Entry 1OZF (X-ray diffraction, 2.30 A resolution); this record covers chains A and B.

Chain A (and B):
Protein: Acetolactate synthase, catabolic
Organism: Klebsiella pneumoniae
Notes: EC 4.1.3.18; chain B of this document is another copy of the same molecule, construct and numbering; everything in this record applies to it too
Reference sequence: P27696 (ILVB_KLEPN); numbering as in UniProt (aligned over 1-559)
Sequence (566 residues; numbered 1 to 566; the number before each row is that of its first residue):
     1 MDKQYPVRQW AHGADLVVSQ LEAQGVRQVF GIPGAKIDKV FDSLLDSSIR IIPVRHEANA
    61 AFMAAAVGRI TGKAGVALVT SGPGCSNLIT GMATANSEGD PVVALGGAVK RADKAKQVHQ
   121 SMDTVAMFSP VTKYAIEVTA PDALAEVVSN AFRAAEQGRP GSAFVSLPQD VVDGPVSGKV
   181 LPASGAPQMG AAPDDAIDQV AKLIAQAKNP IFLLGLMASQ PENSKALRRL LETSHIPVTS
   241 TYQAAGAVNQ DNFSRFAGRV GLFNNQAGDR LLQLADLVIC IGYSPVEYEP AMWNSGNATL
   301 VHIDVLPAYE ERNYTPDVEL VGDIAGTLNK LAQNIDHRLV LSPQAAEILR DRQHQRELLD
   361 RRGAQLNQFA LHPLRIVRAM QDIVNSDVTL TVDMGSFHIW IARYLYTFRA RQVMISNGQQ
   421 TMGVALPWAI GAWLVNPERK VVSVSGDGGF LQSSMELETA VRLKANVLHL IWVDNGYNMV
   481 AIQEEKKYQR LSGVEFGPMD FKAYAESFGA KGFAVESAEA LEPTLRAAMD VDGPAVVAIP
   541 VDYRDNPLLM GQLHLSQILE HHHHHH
Not modelled in the structure: 1-6, 184-186, 555-566 (chain B: 1-4, 118-120, 184-186, 362-363, 555-566)
Sequence notes: expression tag (560-566)
Ion coordination: Mg2+: Asp447, Asp474, Gly476 (together with thiamine diphosphate)
Residues lining bound ligands: thiamine diphosphate (TPP): Ile32, Pro33, Gly34, Glu57, Thr80, Pro83, Gly84, Asn87, Met394, Gly395, Ser396, Phe397, Gln420, Thr421, Met422, Gly446, Asp447, Gly448, Gly449, Gln452, Asp474, Gly476, Tyr477, Asn478, Met479, Val480, Tyr543
From the paper describing this entry:
  - Mg2+ coordination: Asp447, Asp474, Gly476
  - binding site for thiamine diphosphate: Met394, Gln420, Met422, Met479
  - binding site for phosphate ion: Arg259, Gln266, Arg352, Arg403
  - catalytic residues: Lys36 (proposed by the authors, not directly observed)
  - specificity-determining residues: Gln483 (proposed by the authors, not directly observed)

Chain A / chain B interface:
Pairs across the interface (20; chain A residue first):
  Arg111(A) - Thr139(B)
  Ala112(A) - Thr139(B)
  Ala112(A) - Ala140(B)
  Gln117(A) - Glu137(B)
  Gln117(A) - Val138(B)
  Gln117(A) - Thr139(B)  hydrogen bond (side chain-backbone)
  Gln117(A) - Ala140(B)  hydrogen bond (side chain-backbone)
  Gln117(A) - Ala143(B)
  Gln117(A) - Val147(B)
  His119(A) - Ile136(B)
  Ile136(A) - Ala115(B)  hydrophobic
  Glu137(A) - Ala115(B)
  Thr139(A) - Arg111(B)  hydrogen bond (side chain-backbone)
  Thr139(A) - Ala112(B)  hydrogen bond (side chain-backbone)
  Thr139(A) - Lys114(B)
  Thr139(A) - Ala115(B)  hydrogen bond (side chain-backbone)
  Ala140(A) - Ala112(B)
  Ala140(A) - Lys116(B)
  Asp142(A) - Lys116(B)  salt bridge
  Ala143(A) - Lys116(B)
Also at the interface, not in a pair above, chain A (13 interface residues in all): Asp113, Lys114, Lys116
Also at the interface, not in a pair above, chain B (14 interface residues in all): Asp113, Pro141

Summary:
Chain A and chain B form an interface of 13 and 14 residues respectively, with 5 hydrogen bonds and 1 salt
bridge. Among the polar pairs are Asp142(A)-Lys116(B), Gln117(A)-Thr139(B) and Gln117(A)-Ala140(B). Bound to
chain A: thiamine diphosphate. From the paper: the catalytic residue Lys36(A); a binding site for thiamine
diphosphate at Met394(A), Gln420(A) and Met422(A) among others.
Chain A and chain B are both Acetolactate synthase, catabolic (Klebsiella pneumoniae); the structure, The
crystal structure of Klebsiella pneumoniae acetolactate synthase with enzyme-bound cofactors, was determined
by X-ray diffraction, deposited together with 1OZG and 1OZH.
